PDB entry 8GXC | X-ray diffraction, 2.50 A resolution | chains B and D of the 7 polymer chains in the assembly

# Chain B
Molecule: 61-nt RNA strand
From: Streptococcus sp
Sequence (61 nucleotides; each row starts with the number of its first residue):
     1 XGAGCGUUACGUCCGAAAGUCGCAUUGCACUCCGCGACACGGCUCUUUAA
    51 AAACAAAAGGA
Modified positions: GTP (guanosine-5'-triphosphate) at position 1
Bound ions: Mg2+ site 1 near G6 (its only coordinating residue here); Mg2+ site 2: C10 (shared with 1 residue of chain A); Mg2+ site 3: C10, G11; Mg2+ site 4 near A53 (its only coordinating residue here); Mg2+ site 5 near A61 (its only coordinating residue here)
Ligand contacts: beta-nicotinamide ribose monophosphate (NMN): C5, G6, U7, C40, G41, G42, A53, C54, A55
From the paper describing this entry:
  - binding site for beta-nicotinamide ribose monophosphate: C5, G6, C40, G41, G42, C54
  - conformationally variable residues: A16, A17
  - mutagenesis - G41C, C54U: abolished binding to NMN

# Chain D
Name: U1 small nuclear ribonucleoprotein A
From: Homo sapiens
Reference sequence: P09012 (SNRPA_HUMAN); residues 1-97 here correspond to UniProt positions 2-98 (UniProt number = residue number + 1)
Amino-acid sequence (97 residues; numbered 1 to 97; the number before each row is that of its first residue):
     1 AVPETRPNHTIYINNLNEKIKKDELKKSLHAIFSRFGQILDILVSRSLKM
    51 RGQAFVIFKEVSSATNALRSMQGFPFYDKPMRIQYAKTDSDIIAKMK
Disordered / not traced: 1-4, 96-97
Differences from the reference sequence: engineered mutation His-30 (Tyr31 in P09012), Arg-35 (Gln36 in P09012)
Swiss-Prot annotation at these positions:
  - modified residue: Ala-1 (N-acetylalanine), Lys-59 (N6-acetyllysine)

# Interface between chain B and chain D
Pairs across the interface - 44 pairs, chain B then chain D:
  G19(B) with Lys-21(D), salt bridge to the phosphate
  U20(B) with Lys-21(D), salt bridge to the phosphate
  A24(B) with Leu-48(D), base contact; Arg-51(D), hydrogen bond to the base
  U25(B) with Glu-18(D), hydrogen bond to the base; Arg-51(D), base contact
  U26(B) with Asn-14(D), base contact; Asn-15(D), hydrogen bond to the base; Lys-79(D), hydrogen bond to the base; Arg-82(D), hydrogen bond to the base
  G27(B) with Tyr-12(D), base contact; Asn-14(D), hydrogen bond to the base; Asn-15(D), hydrogen bond to the base; Glu-18(D), hydrogen bond to the base; Lys-49(D), hydrogen bond to the sugar; Met-50(D), sugar contact; Arg-51(D), hydrogen bond to the base; Gly-52(D), base contact; Gln-53(D), base contact
  C28(B) with Tyr-12(D), stacking on the base; Met-50(D), sugar contact; Gln-53(D), sugar contact; Phe-55(D), base contact; Gln-84(D), base contact; Tyr-85(D), hydrogen bond to the base; Ala-86(D), base contact; Lys-87(D), hydrogen bond to the base
  A29(B) with Met-50(D), sugar contact; Phe-55(D), stacking on the base; Thr-88(D), hydrogen bond to the base; Asp-89(D), base contact; Ser-90(D), hydrogen bond to the base
  C30(B) with Thr-88(D), hydrogen bond to the base; Asp-89(D), hydrogen bond to the base; Ser-90(D), base contact; Asp-91(D), hydrogen bond to the base
  U31(B) with Leu-43(D), base contact; Val-44(D), base contact; Ser-45(D), base contact
  C33(B) with Ser-45(D), hydrogen bond to the phosphate; Ser-47(D), hydrogen bond to the phosphate
  G34(B) with Ser-47(D), phosphate contact; Leu-48(D), hydrogen bond to the phosphate; Arg-51(D), salt bridge to the phosphate
Other interface residues (no listed pair), chain D (28 interface residues in all): Thr-10, Leu-16

# Summary
12 residues of chain B and 28 residues of chain D are in contact; the contacts include 20 hydrogen bonds, 3
salt bridges and 2 aromatic stacking contacts. Polar pairs include A24(B)/Arg-51(D), U25(B)/Glu-18(D) and
U26(B)/Asn-15(D). From the paper: a binding site for beta-nicotinamide ribose monophosphate at C5(B), G6(B)
and C40(B) among others; G41C and C54U of chain B abolish binding to NMN.
Chain B is a 61-nt RNA strand (Streptococcus sp) and chain D is U1 small nuclear ribonucleoprotein A (Homo
sapiens); the structure, Crystal structure of NAD+ -II riboswitch in complex with NMN, was determined by X-ray
diffraction, deposited together with 8GXB.
